Entry 1RE3 (X-ray diffraction, 2.45 A resolution); this record covers chains B and C of the 4 polymer chains in the assembly.

[Chain B]
Name: Fibrinogen beta chain
From: Homo sapiens
Notes: fragment: Fragment D of BbetaD398A fibrinogen beta chain
UniProt: P02675 (FIBB_HUMAN); residues 149-461 here correspond to UniProt positions 179-491 (UniProt number = residue number + 30)
Chain sequence (313 residues; row label = number of the first residue in the row):
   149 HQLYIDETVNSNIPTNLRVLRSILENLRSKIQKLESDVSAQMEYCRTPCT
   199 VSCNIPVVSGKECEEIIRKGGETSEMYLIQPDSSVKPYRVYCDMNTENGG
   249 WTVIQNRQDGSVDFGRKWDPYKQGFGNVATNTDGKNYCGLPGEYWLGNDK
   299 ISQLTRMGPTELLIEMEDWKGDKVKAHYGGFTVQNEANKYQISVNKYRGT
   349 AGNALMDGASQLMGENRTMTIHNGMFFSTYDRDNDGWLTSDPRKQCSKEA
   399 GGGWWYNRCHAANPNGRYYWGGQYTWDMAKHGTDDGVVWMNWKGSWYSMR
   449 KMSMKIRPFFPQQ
Disordered / not traced: 149-164, 459-461
Disulfide bonds: Cys201-Cys286, Cys211-Cys240, Cys394-Cys407
Covalent attachments: N-acetylglucosamine (NAG) linked to Asn364
Construct notes: engineered mutation Ala398 (Asp428 in P02675)
Ion coordination: Ca2+: Asp381, Asp383, Trp385
UniProt features mapped onto this chain:
  - glycosylation: Asn364 (N-linked (GlcNAc...) asparagine)

[Chain C]
Name: Fibrinogen gamma chain
From: Homo sapiens
Notes: fragment: Fragment D of fibrinogen gamma chain
UniProt: P02679 (FIBG_HUMAN); residues 96-406 here correspond to UniProt positions 122-432 (UniProt number = residue number + 26)
Chain sequence (311 residues; each row starts with the number of its first residue):
    96 YEASILTHDSSIRYLQEIYNSNNQKIVNLKEKVAQLEAQCQEPCKDTVQI
   146 HDITGKDCQDIANKGAKQSGLYFIKPLKANQQFLVYCEIDGSGNGWTVFQ
   196 KRLDGSVDFKKNWIQYKEGFGHLSPTGTTEFWLGNEKIHLISTQSAIPYA
   246 LRVELEDWNGRTSTADYAMFKVGPEADKYRLTYAYFAGGDAGDAFDGFDF
   296 GDDPSDKFFTSHNGMQFSTWDNDNDKFEGNCAEQDGSGWWMNKCHAGHLN
   346 GVYYQGGTYSKASTPNGYDNGIIWATWKTRWYSMKKTTMKIIPFNRLTIG
   396 EGQQHHLGGAK
Disordered / not traced: 96-105, 394-406
Disulfide bonds: Cys153-Cys182, Cys326-Cys339
Ion coordination: Ca2+ site 1: Asp294, Gly296, Asp298, Asp301; Ca2+ site 2: Asp318, Asp320, Phe322, Gly324
UniProt features mapped onto this chain:
  - region: Thr374 to Glu396 (Gamma-chain polymerization, binding amino end of another fibrin alpha chain), Gly397 to Lys406 (Platelet aggregation and Staphylococcus clumping)
  - binding site (Ca(2+)): Asp318, Asp320, Phe322, Gly324
  - glycosylation: Asn308 (N-linked (GlcNAc...) asparagine)
  - cross-link: Gln398 (Isoglutamyl lysine isopeptide (Gln-Lys) (interchain with K-432)), Lys406 (Isoglutamyl lysine isopeptide (Lys-Gln) (interchain with Q-424))

[How chain B and chain C interact]
Inter-chain disulfides: Cys197(B)-Cys139(C)
Residue-residue contacts (73):
  Leu168(B) with Leu110(C)
  Arg169(B) with Tyr109(C); Leu110(C)
  Leu172(B) with Ile113(C), hydrophobic; Asn117(C)
  Glu173(B) with Ile113(C)
  Arg176(B) with Ile113(C); Asn117(C); Lys120(C)
  Ile179(B) with Asn117(C); Lys120(C); Ile121(C), hydrophobic
  Leu182(B) with Leu124(C), hydrophobic
  Glu183(B) with Leu124(C); Lys127(C), salt bridge
  Met190(B) with Gln130(C); Leu131(C); Gln134(C)
  Cys193(B) with Gln134(C), hydrogen bond (backbone-side chain); Cys135(C), hydrogen bond
  Cys197(B) with Cys139(C), disulfide; Lys140(C), hydrogen bond (backbone-backbone)
  Thr198(B) with Cys139(C); Lys140(C)
  Val199(B) with Lys140(C), hydrogen bond (backbone-backbone); Asp141(C); Thr142(C), hydrogen bond (backbone-backbone)
  Ser200(B) with Asp141(C); Thr142(C), hydrogen bond; Val143(C)
  Cys201(B) with Asp141(C), hydrogen bond (backbone-side chain); Val143(C)
  Asn202(B) with Val143(C); His217(C); Leu218(C); Ser219(C); Pro220(C); Thr224(C)
  Ile203(B) with Ile145(C), hydrophobic; Leu179(C), hydrophobic; His217(C); Leu218(C), hydrogen bond (backbone-backbone)
  Pro204(B) with Gly216(C); His217(C)
  Val205(B) with Gly214(C); Phe215(C); Gly216(C), hydrogen bond (backbone-backbone); Leu218(C), hydrophobic; Phe226(C), hydrophobic; Trp227(C); Leu228(C), hydrophobic; Lys232(C)
  Val206(B) with Gly214(C)
  Arg216(B) with Ile209(C)
  Lys217(B) with Ile209(C); Glu213(C), salt bridge
  Gly218(B) with Gln210(C), hydrogen bond (backbone-side chain)
  Glu220(B) with Gln210(C), hydrogen bond
  Glu223(B) with His217(C), salt bridge
  Leu226(B) with Phe168(C), hydrophobic
  Gln228(B) with Gln176(C); Gln177(C), hydrogen bond
  Ser231(B) with Gln176(C)
  Pro235(B) with Phe168(C), hydrophobic; Gln177(C)
  Arg237(B) with Val143(C)
  Asp261(B) with Gln136(C)
  Arg264(B) with Gln136(C), hydrogen bond (side chain-backbone)
  Gly274(B) with Pro138(C)
  Asn275(B) with Pro138(C); Cys139(C), hydrogen bond (side chain-backbone)
  Asn284(B) with Thr224(C)
  Tyr285(B) with His217(C)
Also at the interface, not in a pair above, chain B (40 interface residues in all): Leu175, Val186, Gln189, Asp230
Also at the interface, not in a pair above, chain C (46 interface residues in all): Tyr114, Val128, Glu132, Gln144, Leu166, Ser201, Gly229

[Overview]
40 residues of chain B and 46 residues of chain C are in contact, with 1 disulfide bond, 14 hydrogen bonds and
3 salt bridges. Polar pairs include Glu183(B)-Lys127(C), Lys217(B)-Glu213(C) and Glu223(B)-His217(C).
Covalently linked N-acetylglucosamine: at Asn364(B). From UniProt: 4 Ca2+-binding residues on chain C.
Here chain B is Fibrinogen beta chain and chain C is Fibrinogen gamma chain, both from Homo sapiens. Entry
1RE3 (Crystal Structure of Fragment D of BbetaD398A Fibrinogen with the Peptide Ligand Gly-His-Arg-Pro-Amide)
was determined by X-ray diffraction (same publication as 1RE4).
